7Y0H - chains B and K of the 12 polymer chains in the assembly; structure by electron microscopy, 3.56 A resolution.

== Chain B (and K) ==
Protein: Immunoglobulin heavy constant mu
Organism: Homo sapiens
Notes: chain K of this document is another copy of the same molecule, construct and numbering; everything in this record applies to it too
UniProtKB: P01871 (IGHM_HUMAN); residues 229-576 here correspond to UniProt positions 106-453 (UniProt number = residue number - 123)
Sequence (383 residues; row label = number of the first residue in the row):
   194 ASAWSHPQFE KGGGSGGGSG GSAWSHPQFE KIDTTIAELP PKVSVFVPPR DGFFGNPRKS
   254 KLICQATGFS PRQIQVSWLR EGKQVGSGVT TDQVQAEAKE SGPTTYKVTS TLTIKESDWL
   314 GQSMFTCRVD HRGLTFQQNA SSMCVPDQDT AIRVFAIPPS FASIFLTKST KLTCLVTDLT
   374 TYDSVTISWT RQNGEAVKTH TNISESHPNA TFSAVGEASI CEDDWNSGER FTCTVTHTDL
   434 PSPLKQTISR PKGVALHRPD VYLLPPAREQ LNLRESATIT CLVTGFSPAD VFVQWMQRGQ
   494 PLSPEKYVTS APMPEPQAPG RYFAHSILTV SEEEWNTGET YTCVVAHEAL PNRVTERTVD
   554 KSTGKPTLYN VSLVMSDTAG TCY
Unresolved in the structure: 194-344, 573-576 (chain K: 194-344, 447-448, 570-576)
Differences from the reference sequence: expression tag (194-228)
Disulfides: Cys367-Cys426, Cys474-Cys536
Covalent attachments: N-acetylglucosamine (NAG) linked to Asn563
Curated features (UniProtKB/Swiss-Prot):
  - glycosylation (N-linked (GlcNAc...) asparagine): Asn332 (complex), Asn395, Asn402

== Interface between chain B and chain K ==
Residue-residue contacts (7):
  Tyr562(B) with Met568(K), hydrophobic
  Val564(B) with Leu566(K), hydrophobic; Met568(K), hydrophobic
  Leu566(B) with Val564(K), hydrophobic
  Met568(B) with Tyr562(K), hydrophobic; Val564(K), hydrophobic
  Thr571(B) with Arg467(K)
Interface residues without a listed pair, chain B (6 interface residues in all): Ala572

== Summary ==
6 residues of chain B and 5 residues of chain K are in contact. N-acetylglucosamine is covalently linked to
Asn563(B).
Chain B and chain K are both Immunoglobulin heavy constant mu (Homo sapiens); the structure, Cryo-EM structure
of human IgM-Fc in complex with the J chain and the P. falciparum VAR2CSA ..., was determined by electron
microscopy, deposited together with 7Y0J, 7Y09 and 7YG2.
